7WV4 - chains C and F of the 6 polymer chains in the assembly; structure by electron microscopy, 3.35 A resolution.

# Chain C
Molecule: Toll-like receptor 3
From: Homo sapiens
Notes: fragment: ectodomain
UniProt: O15455 (TLR3_HUMAN); numbering as in UniProt (aligned over 27-697)
Amino-acid sequence (689 residues; numbered 24 to 712; the number before each row is that of its first residue):
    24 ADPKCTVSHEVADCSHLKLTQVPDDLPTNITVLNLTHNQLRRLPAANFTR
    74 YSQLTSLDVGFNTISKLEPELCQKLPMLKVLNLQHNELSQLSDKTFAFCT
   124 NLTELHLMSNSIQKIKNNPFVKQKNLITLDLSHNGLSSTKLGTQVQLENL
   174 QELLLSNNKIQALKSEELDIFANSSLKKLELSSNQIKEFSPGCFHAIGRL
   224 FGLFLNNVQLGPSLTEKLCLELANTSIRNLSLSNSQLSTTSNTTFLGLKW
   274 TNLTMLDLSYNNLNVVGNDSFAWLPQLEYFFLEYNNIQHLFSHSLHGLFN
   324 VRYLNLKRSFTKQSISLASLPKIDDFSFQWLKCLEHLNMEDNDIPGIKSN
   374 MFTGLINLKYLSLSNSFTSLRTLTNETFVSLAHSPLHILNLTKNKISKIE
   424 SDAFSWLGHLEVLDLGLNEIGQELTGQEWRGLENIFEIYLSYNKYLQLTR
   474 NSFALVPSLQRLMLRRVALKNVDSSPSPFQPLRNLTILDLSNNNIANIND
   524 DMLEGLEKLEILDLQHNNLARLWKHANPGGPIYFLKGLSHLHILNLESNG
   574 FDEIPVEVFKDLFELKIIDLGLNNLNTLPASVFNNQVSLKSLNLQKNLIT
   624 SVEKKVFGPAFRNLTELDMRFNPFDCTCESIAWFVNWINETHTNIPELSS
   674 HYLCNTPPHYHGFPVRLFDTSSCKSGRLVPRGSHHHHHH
Disordered / not traced: 24-28, 688-712
Disulfides: Cys95-Cys122, Cys649-Cys677
Differences from the reference sequence: expression tag (24-26, 698-712)
Swiss-Prot annotation at these positions:
  - glycosylation (N-linked (GlcNAc...) asparagine): Asn52, Asn57, Asn70, Asn124, Asn196, Asn247, Asn252, Asn265, Asn275, Asn291, Asn398, Asn413, Asn507, Asn636, Asn662
  - natural variant: Ser134 (S134P: No effect on IFNL1 induction), Arg251 (R251G: No effect on IFNL1 induction), Pro554 (P554S: In IMD83)
  - mutagenesis: Cys95 (C95A: Reduced response to ds-RNA), Cys122 (C122A: Reduced response to ds-RNA), Asn196 (N196G: Reduced expression levels; when associated with R-247), Asn247 (N247R: Reduced response to ds-RNA. Reduced expression levels; when associated with G-196), His539 (H539A: No effect; H539E: Loss of RNA binding. Constitutive activation of NF-kappa-B), Asn541 (N541A: Loss of RNA binding. Abolishes activation of NF-kappa-B)

# Chain F
Molecule: 80-nt RNA strand
Sequence (80 nucleotides; each row starts with the number of its first residue):
     1 IIIIIIIIIIIIIIIIIIIIIIIIIIIIIIIIIIIIIIIIIIIIIIIIII
    51 IIIIIIIIIIIIIIIIIIIIIIIIIIIIII

# Interface between chain C and chain F
Contacting residue pairs (20; chain C residue first):
  His39(C) - I40(F)  hydrogen bond to the phosphate
  His39(C) - I41(F)  salt bridge to the phosphate
  Lys41(C) - I40(F)  sugar contact
  His60(C) - I39(F)  sugar contact
  His60(C) - I40(F)  salt bridge to the phosphate
  Asn61(C) - I39(F)  hydrogen bond to the sugar
  Gln62(C) - I39(F)  base contact
  Gln62(C) - I40(F)  sugar contact
  Phe84(C) - I39(F)  hydrogen bond to the sugar
  Asn85(C) - I39(F)  sugar contact
  Thr86(C) - I38(F)  base contact
  His108(C) - I38(F)  hydrogen bond to the sugar
  His108(C) - I39(F)  salt bridge to the phosphate
  Glu110(C) - I38(F)  sugar contact
  Asn517(C) - I60(F)  base contact
  Ala519(C) - I61(F)  sugar contact
  Asn541(C) - I61(F)  base contact
  Arg544(C) - I61(F)  sugar contact
  Arg544(C) - I62(F)  hydrogen bond to the sugar
  Lys619(C) - I53(F)  phosphate contact
Interface residues without a listed pair, chain C (17 interface residues in all): Asn109, Ser134
Interface residues without a listed pair, chain F (11 interface residues in all): I37, I52, I59

# Overview
The interface between chain C and chain F involves 17 residues on one side and 11 on the other, with 5
hydrogen bonds and 3 salt bridges. Among the polar pairs are Asn61(C)-I39(F), Phe84(C)-I39(F) and
His108(C)-I38(F).
Here chain C is Toll-like receptor 3 (Homo sapiens) and chain F is an 80-nt RNA strand. Entry 7WV4
(ectoTLR3-poly(I:C) cluster) was determined by electron microscopy together with 7WV3, 7WV5, 7WVE and 7WVJ
from the same study.
